Entry 7BGE (electron microscopy, 3.60 A resolution); this record covers chains a and g of the 9 polymer chains in the assembly.

[Chain a]
Molecule: 16S ribosomal RNA
Organism: Staphylococcus aureus subsp. aureus NCTC 8325
Sequence (1556 nucleotides; each row starts with the number of its first residue):
     1 UUUUCUGGAG AGUUUGAUCC UGGCUCAGGA UGAACGCUGG CGGCGUGCCU AAUACAUGCA
    61 AGUCGAGCGA ACGGACGAGA AGCUUGCUUC UCUGAUGUUA GCGGCGGACG GGUGAGUAAC
   121 ACGUGGAUAA CCUACCUAUA AGACUGGGAU AACUUCGGGA AACCGUAGCU AAUACCGGAU
   181 AAUAUUUUGA ACCGCAUGGU UCAAAAGUGA AAGACGGUCU UGCUGUCACU UAUAGAUGGA
   241 UCCGCGCUGC AUUAGCUAGU UGGUAAGGUA ACGGCUUACC AAGGCAACGA UGCAUAGCCG
   301 ACCUGAGAGG GUGAUCGGCC ACACUGGAAC UGAGACACGG UCCAGACUCC UACGGGAGGC
   361 AGCAGUAGGG AAUCUUCCGC AAUGGGCGAA AGCCUGACGG AGCAACGCCG CGUGAGUGAU
   421 GAAGGUCUUC GGAUCGUAAA ACUCUGUUAU UAGGGAAGAA CAUAUGUGUA AGUAACUGUG
   481 CACAUCUUGA CGGUACCUAA UCAGAAAGCC ACGGCUAACU ACGUGCCAGC AGCCGCGGUA
   541 AUACGUAGGU GGCAAGCGUU AUCCGGAAUU AUUGGGCGUA AAGCGCGCGU AGGCGGUUUU
   601 UUAAGUCUGA UGUGAAAGCC CACGGCUCAA CCGUGGAGGG UCAUUGGAAA CUGGAAAACU
   661 UGAGUGCAGA AGAGGAAAGU GGAAUUCCAU GUGUAGCGGU GAAAUGCGCA GAGAUAUGGA
   721 GGAACACCAG UGGCGAAGGC GACUUUCUGG UCUGUAACUG ACGCUGAUGU GCGAAAGCGU
   781 GGGGAUCAAA CAGGAUUAGA UACCCUGGUA GUCCACGCCG UAAACGAUGA GUGCUAAGUG
   841 UUAGGGGGUU UCCCGCCCCU UAGUGCUGCA GCUAACGCAU UAAGCACUCC GCCUGGGGAG
   901 UACGACCGCA AGGUUGAAAC UCAAAGGAAU UGACGGGGAC CCGCACAAGC GGUGGAGCAU
   961 GUGGUUUAAU UCGAAGCAAC GCGAAGAACC UUACCAAAUC UUGACAUCCU UUGACAACUC
  1021 UAGAGAUAGA GCCUUCCCCU UCGGGGGACA AAGUGACAGG UGGUGCAUGG UUGUCGUCAG
  1081 CUCGUGUCGU GAGAUGUUGG GUUAAGUCCC GCAACGAGCG CAACCCUUAA GCUUAGUUGC
  1141 CAUCAUUAAG UUGGGCACUC UAAGUUGACU GCCGGUGACA AACCGGAGGA AGGUGGGGAU
  1201 GACGUCAAAU CAUCAUGCCC CUUAUGAUUU GGGCUACACA CGUGCUACAA UGGACAAUAC
  1261 AAAGGGCAGC GAAACCGCGA GGUCAAGCAA AUCCCAUAAA GUUGUUCUCA GUUCGGAUUG
  1321 UAGUCUGCAA CUCGACUACA UGAAGCUGGA AUCGCUAGUA AUCGUAGAUC AGCAUGCUAC
  1381 GGUGAAUACG UUCCCGGGUC UUGUACACAC CGCCCGUCAC ACCACGAGAG UUUGUAACAC
  1441 CCGAAGCCGG UGGAGUAACC UUUUAGGAGC UAGCCGUCGA AGGUGGGACA AAUGAUUGGG
  1501 GUGAAGUCGU AACAAGGUAG CCGUAUCGGA AGGUGCGGCU GGAUCACCUC CUUUCU
Unresolved in the structure: 1-936, 1402-1556

[Chain g]
Molecule: 30S ribosomal protein S7
Organism: Staphylococcus aureus (strain NCTC 8325)
UniProt: P48940 (RS7_STAA8); numbering as in UniProt (aligned over 1-156)
Chain sequence (156 residues; row label = number of the first residue in the row):
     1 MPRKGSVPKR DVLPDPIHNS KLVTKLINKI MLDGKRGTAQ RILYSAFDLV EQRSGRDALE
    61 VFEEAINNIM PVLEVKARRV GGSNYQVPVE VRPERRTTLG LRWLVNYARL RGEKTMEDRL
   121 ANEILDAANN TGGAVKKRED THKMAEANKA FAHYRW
Unresolved in the structure: 1-6, 80-84

[Chain a / chain g interface]
Contacting residue pairs (57; chain a residue first):
  A948(a) with Arg95(g), hydrogen bond to the phosphate; Arg102(g), phosphate contact
  G949(a) with Arg95(g), salt bridge to the phosphate; Arg102(g), salt bridge to the phosphate
  C950(a) with Lys29(g), salt bridge to the phosphate; Arg102(g), salt bridge to the phosphate
  G951(a) with Leu32(g), phosphate contact
  A1250(a) with Lys114(g), hydrogen bond to the sugar; Thr115(g), sugar contact
  U1251(a) with Ile30(g), hydrogen bond to the base; Thr38(g), phosphate contact; Ile42(g), base contact; Arg109(g), hydrogen bond to the base; Lys114(g), phosphate contact; Thr115(g), phosphate contact; Met116(g), hydrogen bond to the phosphate; Arg119(g), salt bridge to the phosphate
  G1252(a) with Lys35(g), salt bridge to the phosphate
  A1300(a) with Lys35(g), sugar contact
  G1301(a) with Lys35(g), phosphate contact
  U1302(a) with Gly37(g), phosphate contact; Thr38(g), phosphate contact; Arg41(g), salt bridge to the phosphate
  U1303(a) with Arg41(g), phosphate contact
  U1308(a) with Lys114(g), hydrogen bond to the sugar
  C1309(a) with Lys114(g), base contact
  A1357(a) with Arg10(g), hydrogen bond to the sugar
  A1361(a) with Asp33(g), hydrogen bond to the sugar; Gly34(g), base contact
  U1362(a) with Asp33(g), sugar contact
  U1383(a) with Gly34(g), hydrogen bond to the sugar; Arg36(g), sugar contact
  G1384(a) with Met31(g), sugar contact; Gly34(g), sugar contact; Arg36(g), phosphate contact
  A1385(a) with Asn28(g), hydrogen bond to the sugar; Arg36(g), salt bridge to the phosphate
  A1386(a) with Lys25(g), salt bridge to the phosphate; Asn28(g), phosphate contact; Lys29(g), sugar contact; Thr98(g), hydrogen bond to the phosphate; Arg102(g), hydrogen bond to the sugar
  U1387(a) with Lys9(g), sugar contact; Arg10(g), base contact; Lys25(g), salt bridge to the phosphate; Thr98(g), hydrogen bond to the phosphate; Arg102(g), sugar contact
  A1388(a) with Val7(g), base contact; Lys9(g), salt bridge to the phosphate; Arg92(g), salt bridge to the phosphate
  C1389(a) with Val7(g), phosphate contact; Lys76(g), hydrogen bond to the base; Arg92(g), hydrogen bond to the sugar
  G1390(a) with Trp156(g), sugar contact
  U1392(a) with Arg78(g), hydrogen bond to the sugar; Trp156(g), sugar contact
  C1393(a) with Arg79(g), sugar contact
Also at the interface, not in a pair above, chain g (31 interface residues in all): Leu99

[In short]
26 residues of chain a and 31 residues of chain g are in contact, with 16 hydrogen bonds and 12 salt bridges.
Polar pairs include U1251(a)-Ile30(g), U1251(a)-Arg109(g) and C1389(a)-Lys76(g).
Chain a is 16S ribosomal RNA (Staphylococcus aureus subsp. aureus NCTC 8325) and chain g is 30S ribosomal
protein S7 (Staphylococcus aureus (strain NCTC 8325)); the structure, Staphylococcus aureus 30S ribosomal
subunit in presence of spermidine (head only), was determined by electron microscopy.
